PDB entry 6AHR | electron microscopy, 3.92 A resolution | chains A and B of the 12 polymer chains in the assembly

[Chain A]
Molecule: H1 RNA
Source organism: Homo sapiens
Sequence (341 nucleotides; row label = number of the first residue in the row):
     1 AUAGGGCGGA GGGAAGCUCA UCAGUGGGGC CACGAGCUGA GUGCGUCCUG UCACUCCACU
    61 CCCAUGUCCC UUGGGAAGGU CUGAGACUAG GGCCAGAGGC GGCCCUAACA GGGCUCUCCC
   121 UGAGCUUCGG GGAGGUGAGU UCCCAGAGAA CGGGGCUCCG CGCGAGGUCA GACUGGGCAG
   181 GAGAUGCCGU GGACCCCGCC CUUCGGGGAG GGGCCCGGCG GAUGCCUCCU UUGCCGGAGC
   241 UUGGAACAGA CUCACGGCCA GCGAAGUGAG UUCAAUGGCU GAGGUGAGGU ACCCCGCAGG
   301 GGACCUCAUA ACCCAAUUCA GACUACUCUC CUCCGCCCAU U

[Chain B]
Name: Ribonucleases P/MRP protein subunit POP1
Source organism: Homo sapiens
Notes: EC 3.1.26.5
UniProtKB: Q99575 (POP1_HUMAN); numbering as in UniProt (aligned over 1-1024)
Sequence (1024 residues; row label = number of the first residue in the row):
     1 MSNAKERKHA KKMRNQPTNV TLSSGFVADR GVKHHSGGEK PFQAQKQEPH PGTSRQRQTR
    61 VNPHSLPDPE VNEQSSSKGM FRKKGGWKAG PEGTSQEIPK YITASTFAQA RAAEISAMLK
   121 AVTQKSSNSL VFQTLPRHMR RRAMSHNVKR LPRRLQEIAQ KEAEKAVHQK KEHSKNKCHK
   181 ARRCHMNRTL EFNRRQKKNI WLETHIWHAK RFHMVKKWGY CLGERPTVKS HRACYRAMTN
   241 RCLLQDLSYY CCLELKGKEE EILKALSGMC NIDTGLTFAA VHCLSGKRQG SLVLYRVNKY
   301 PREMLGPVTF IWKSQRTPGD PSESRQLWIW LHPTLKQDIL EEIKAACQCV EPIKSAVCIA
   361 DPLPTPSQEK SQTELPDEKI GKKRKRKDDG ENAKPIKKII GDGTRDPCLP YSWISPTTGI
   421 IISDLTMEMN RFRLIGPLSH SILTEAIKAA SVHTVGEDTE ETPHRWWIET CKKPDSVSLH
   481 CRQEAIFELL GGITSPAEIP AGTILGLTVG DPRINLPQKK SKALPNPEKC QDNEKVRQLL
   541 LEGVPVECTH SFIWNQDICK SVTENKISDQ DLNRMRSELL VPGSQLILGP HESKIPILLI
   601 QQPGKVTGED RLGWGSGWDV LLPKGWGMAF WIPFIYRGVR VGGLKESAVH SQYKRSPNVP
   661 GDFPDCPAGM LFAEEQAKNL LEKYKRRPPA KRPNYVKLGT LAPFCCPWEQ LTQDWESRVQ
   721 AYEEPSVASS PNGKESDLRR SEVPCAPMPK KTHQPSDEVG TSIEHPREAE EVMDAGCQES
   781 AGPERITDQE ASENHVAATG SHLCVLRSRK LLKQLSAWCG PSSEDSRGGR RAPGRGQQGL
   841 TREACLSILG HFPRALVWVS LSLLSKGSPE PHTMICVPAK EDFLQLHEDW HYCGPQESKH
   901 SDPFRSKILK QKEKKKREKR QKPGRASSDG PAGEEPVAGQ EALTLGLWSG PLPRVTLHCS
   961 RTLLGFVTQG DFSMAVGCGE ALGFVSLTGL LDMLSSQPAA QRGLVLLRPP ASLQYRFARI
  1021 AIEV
Not modelled in the structure: 1-99, 167-180, 351-389, 723-800, 921-940
Curated features (UniProtKB/Swiss-Prot):
  - modified residue (Phosphoserine): Ser367, Ser584, Ser729, Ser730

[Interface between chain A and chain B]
Residue-residue contacts (169; chain A residue first):
  U2(A) - Arg917(B)  hydrogen bond to the phosphate
  U2(A) - Arg920(B)  salt bridge to the phosphate
  A3(A) - Lys916(B)  salt bridge to the phosphate
  A3(A) - Arg917(B)  salt bridge to the phosphate
  A3(A) - Arg920(B)  hydrogen bond to the sugar
  G4(A) - Lys916(B)  salt bridge to the phosphate
  A14(A) - Arg686(B)  hydrogen bond to the sugar
  A15(A) - Arg686(B)  phosphate contact
  A15(A) - Pro688(B)  sugar contact
  G16(A) - Lys691(B)  hydrogen bond to the phosphate
  C17(A) - Ala690(B)  sugar contact
  C17(A) - Lys691(B)  salt bridge to the phosphate
  U18(A) - Ala1011(B)  hydrogen bond to the sugar
  C19(A) - Ser1012(B)  sugar contact
  A20(A) - Gln1014(B)  sugar contact
  A20(A) - Arg1016(B)  salt bridge to the phosphate
  U21(A) - Lys866(B)  phosphate contact
  U21(A) - Cys893(B)  phosphate contact
  G27(A) - Arg232(B)  sugar contact
  G28(A) - Arg232(B)  hydrogen bond to the sugar
  G28(A) - Arg236(B)  phosphate contact
  G28(A) - Met974(B)  sugar contact
  G29(A) - Arg236(B)  salt bridge to the phosphate
  G29(A) - Met974(B)  hydrogen bond to the sugar
  G29(A) - Gly977(B)  base contact
  C30(A) - Met974(B)  sugar contact
  C30(A) - Val976(B)  hydrogen bond to the sugar
  C30(A) - Gly977(B)  sugar contact
  C31(A) - Asp610(B)  base contact
  C31(A) - Arg611(B)  hydrogen bond to the base
  C31(A) - Ala975(B)  base contact
  A35(A) - Arg831(B)  salt bridge to the phosphate
  A35(A) - Arg835(B)  base contact
  C57(A) - Ala832(B)  phosphate contact
  C57(A) - Pro833(B)  sugar contact
  A58(A) - Asp825(B)  phosphate contact
  A58(A) - Arg830(B)  phosphate contact
  A58(A) - Arg831(B)  phosphate contact
  A58(A) - Ala832(B)  hydrogen bond to the phosphate
  C59(A) - Asp825(B)  base contact
  C59(A) - Arg830(B)  phosphate contact
  U67(A) - Trp890(B)  base contact
  U67(A) - His891(B)  hydrogen bond to the sugar
  C69(A) - Lys866(B)  salt bridge to the phosphate
  C69(A) - Gly867(B)  phosphate contact
  C70(A) - Lys866(B)  salt bridge to the phosphate
  C70(A) - Gly867(B)  hydrogen bond to the phosphate
  C70(A) - Ser868(B)  phosphate contact
  C70(A) - Phe972(B)  sugar contact
  U71(A) - Ser868(B)  hydrogen bond to the phosphate
  U82(A) - His146(B)  salt bridge to the phosphate
  G83(A) - Arg142(B)  hydrogen bond to the base
  G83(A) - His146(B)  salt bridge to the phosphate
  A84(A) - Arg142(B)  base contact
  A84(A) - Lys210(B)  hydrogen bond to the sugar
  G85(A) - Arg140(B)  hydrogen bond to the base
  G85(A) - Arg141(B)  sugar contact
  G85(A) - Arg142(B)  hydrogen bond to the base
  G85(A) - Arg150(B)  salt bridge to the phosphate
  G85(A) - Lys210(B)  sugar contact
  G85(A) - Arg211(B)  hydrogen bond to the phosphate
  A86(A) - Arg141(B)  salt bridge to the phosphate
  A86(A) - Arg150(B)  base contact
  A86(A) - Arg211(B)  salt bridge to the phosphate
  A86(A) - Lys520(B)  salt bridge to the phosphate
  C87(A) - Leu516(B)  sugar contact
  C87(A) - Gln518(B)  base contact
  C87(A) - Asn573(B)  base contact
  C87(A) - Ser577(B)  hydrogen bond to the base
  C87(A) - Tyr636(B)  hydrogen bond to the phosphate
  U88(A) - Lys394(B)  hydrogen bond to the base
  U88(A) - Leu516(B)  phosphate contact
  U88(A) - Asp569(B)  phosphate contact
  U88(A) - Gln570(B)  base contact
  U88(A) - Asn573(B)  hydrogen bond to the phosphate
  U88(A) - Met628(B)  sugar contact
  U88(A) - Tyr636(B)  phosphate contact
  A89(A) - Gln570(B)  hydrogen bond to the phosphate
  G90(A) - Arg188(B)  hydrogen bond to the phosphate
  G90(A) - Thr189(B)  sugar contact
  G90(A) - Phe192(B)  sugar contact
  G90(A) - Trp201(B)  base contact
  G90(A) - Lys394(B)  base contact
  G90(A) - Pro395(B)  base contact
  G91(A) - Gln570(B)  sugar contact
  G91(A) - Arg574(B)  sugar contact
  G92(A) - Arg574(B)  hydrogen bond to the sugar
  G99(A) - His185(B)  hydrogen bond to the sugar
  C104(A) - Arg194(B)  salt bridge to the phosphate
  C105(A) - Arg194(B)  salt bridge to the phosphate
  C105(A) - Lys198(B)  phosphate contact
  U106(A) - Arg195(B)  hydrogen bond to the base
  U106(A) - Asn199(B)  hydrogen bond to the phosphate
  A107(A) - Arg188(B)  base contact
  A107(A) - Glu191(B)  base contact
  A107(A) - Phe192(B)  base contact
  A107(A) - Arg195(B)  base contact
  A107(A) - His205(B)  salt bridge to the phosphate
  A107(A) - Ala209(B)  phosphate contact
  A108(A) - Ala209(B)  phosphate contact
  A108(A) - Lys210(B)  phosphate contact
  C109(A) - Cys184(B)  hydrogen bond to the base
  A110(A) - Ala181(B)  sugar contact
  G256(A) - Arg183(B)  base contact
  G256(A) - His185(B)  salt bridge to the phosphate
  G257(A) - Arg183(B)  salt bridge to the phosphate
  A260(A) - Lys149(B)  salt bridge to the phosphate
  G261(A) - Arg141(B)  base contact
  G261(A) - Lys149(B)  base contact
  G261(A) - Arg150(B)  hydrogen bond to the base
  G261(A) - Pro152(B)  phosphate contact
  G261(A) - Arg153(B)  salt bridge to the phosphate
  G261(A) - Lys520(B)  base contact
  C262(A) - Met139(B)  base contact
  C262(A) - Arg150(B)  base contact
  C262(A) - Pro152(B)  base contact
  C262(A) - Lys519(B)  hydrogen bond to the phosphate
  C262(A) - Lys520(B)  hydrogen bond to the sugar
  G263(A) - Lys519(B)  salt bridge to the phosphate
  A265(A) - Arg241(B)  sugar contact
  G266(A) - Arg236(B)  hydrogen bond to the base
  G266(A) - Arg241(B)  salt bridge to the phosphate
  G266(A) - Arg640(B)  salt bridge to the phosphate
  U267(A) - Arg137(B)  base contact
  U267(A) - Lys229(B)  phosphate contact
  U267(A) - Arg236(B)  salt bridge to the phosphate
  G268(A) - Lys229(B)  phosphate contact
  G268(A) - Ser230(B)  hydrogen bond to the phosphate
  G268(A) - His231(B)  stacking on the base
  G268(A) - Arg232(B)  salt bridge to the phosphate
  G268(A) - Lys645(B)  hydrogen bond to the base
  G270(A) - Arg137(B)  hydrogen bond to the sugar
  G270(A) - Lys229(B)  base contact
  G270(A) - Arg232(B)  salt bridge to the phosphate
  U271(A) - Arg137(B)  hydrogen bond to the base
  U272(A) - Asn128(B)  base contact
  U272(A) - Arg137(B)  base contact
  C273(A) - Thr123(B)  phosphate contact
  G283(A) - Lys697(B)  hydrogen bond to the phosphate
  G283(A) - Leu698(B)  sugar contact
  G283(A) - Lys899(B)  salt bridge to the phosphate
  G284(A) - Ala690(B)  base contact
  G284(A) - Arg692(B)  sugar contact
  G284(A) - Asn694(B)  hydrogen bond to the phosphate
  G284(A) - Lys697(B)  salt bridge to the phosphate
  U285(A) - Ala690(B)  sugar contact
  U285(A) - Asn694(B)  phosphate contact
  G286(A) - Arg905(B)  salt bridge to the phosphate
  G301(A) - Pro903(B)  phosphate contact
  G301(A) - Ser906(B)  hydrogen bond to the phosphate
  G302(A) - Ser901(B)  sugar contact
  G302(A) - Asp902(B)  phosphate contact
  A303(A) - Lys697(B)  salt bridge to the phosphate
  A303(A) - Lys899(B)  phosphate contact
  C304(A) - Lys899(B)  salt bridge to the phosphate
  U317(A) - Arg137(B)  base contact
  U317(A) - Arg140(B)  salt bridge to the phosphate
  U317(A) - Arg141(B)  base contact
  U317(A) - Arg142(B)  hydrogen bond to the base
  U318(A) - Arg142(B)  base contact
  U318(A) - Thr227(B)  hydrogen bond to the sugar
  C319(A) - His213(B)  hydrogen bond to the sugar
  C319(A) - Thr227(B)  sugar contact
  C328(A) - Lys691(B)  hydrogen bond to the base
  U329(A) - Pro689(B)  sugar contact
  C330(A) - Pro688(B)  sugar contact
  C330(A) - Pro689(B)  sugar contact
  U332(A) - Lys915(B)  salt bridge to the phosphate
  U332(A) - Lys919(B)  salt bridge to the phosphate
Also at the interface, not in a pair above, chain A (83 interface residues in all): A1, G34, G36, C68, C100, C258, A264, A269, A282, A320, C331
Also at the interface, not in a pair above, chain B (113 interface residues in all): Gln124, Ser127, Gln133, Pro136, Asn147, Leu151, Arg182, Ile206, Lys216, Arg225, Val228, Ser521, Ile632, Arg687, Ser865, Lys912, Cys978, Leu1013

[Summary]
83 residues of chain A and 113 residues of chain B are in contact; the contacts include 44 hydrogen bonds, 37
salt bridges and 1 aromatic stacking contact. Among the polar pairs are C31(A)-Arg611(B), G83(A)-Arg142(B) and
G85(A)-Arg140(B).
Chain A is H1 RNA and chain B is Ribonucleases P/MRP protein subunit POP1, both from Homo sapiens; the
structure, Cryo-EM structure of human Ribonuclease P, was determined by electron microscopy (same publication
as 6AHU and 6AHV).
